PDB entry 4CB0 | X-ray diffraction, 3.30 A resolution | chains A and B

Chain A (and B):
Molecule: Sensor protein cpxa
Organism: Escherichia coli
Notes: EC 2.7.13.3; fragment: cytoplasmic region, residues 188-457; chain B of this document is another copy of the same molecule, construct and numbering; everything in this record applies to it too
Reference sequence: P0AE82 (CPXA_ECOLI); residues 188-457 here = UniProt positions 188-457
Amino-acid sequence (298 residues; numbered 160 to 457; the number before each row is that of its first residue):
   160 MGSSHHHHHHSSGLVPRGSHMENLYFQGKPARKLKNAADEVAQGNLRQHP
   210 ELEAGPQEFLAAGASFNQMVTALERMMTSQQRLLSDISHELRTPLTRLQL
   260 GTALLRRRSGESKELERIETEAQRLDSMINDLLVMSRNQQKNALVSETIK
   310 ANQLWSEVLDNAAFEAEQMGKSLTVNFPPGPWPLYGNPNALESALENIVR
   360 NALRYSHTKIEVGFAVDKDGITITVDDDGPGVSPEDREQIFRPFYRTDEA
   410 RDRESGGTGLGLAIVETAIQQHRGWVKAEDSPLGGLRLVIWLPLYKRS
Disordered / not traced: 160-215, 456-457 (chain B: 160-220, 294-304, 413-416, 456-457)
Construct notes: expression tag (160-187)
Modified / non-standard residues: Mse160, Mse180 (selenomethionine); Mse228, Mse235, Mse236, Mse287, Mse294, Mse328 (selenomethionine; parent Met)
Curated features (UniProtKB/Swiss-Prot):
  - active site: His248 (Nucleophile)
  - binding site (ATP): His248 to Arg251, Arg359 to Tyr364, Asp386, Arg405, Thr406, Gly416 to Leu421
  - modified residue: His248 (Phosphohistidine)
Small-molecule neighbours: ATP (adenosine-5'-triphosphate): Asn356, Asn360, Ala361, Arg363, Tyr364, Asp386, Pro389, Gly390, Val391, Ile399, Tyr404, Arg405, Thr406, Ala409, Gly416, Thr417, Gly418, Leu419, Gly420, Leu421, Ala422, Leu445
Reported in the primary citation:
  - binding site for ATP: His248, Arg251
  - mutagenesis - N204Y, G222D, G222R, N356Y: decreased signaling
  - mutagenesis - M228V: abolished signaling
  - mutagenesis - M228V: decreased catalytic activity on CpxR
  - mutagenesis - A197V: unchanged signaling

How chain A and chain B interact:
Contacting residue pairs (94; chain A residue first):
  Glu217(A) - Mse236(B)
  Phe218(A) - Mse236(B)
  Leu232(A) - Mse235(B)  hydrophobic
  Mse235(A) - Mse236(B)
  Mse236(A) - Gln239(B)
  Gln239(A) - Gln239(B)
  Gln239(A) - Gln240(B)
  Gln239(A) - Leu243(B)
  Gln240(A) - Gln239(B)
  Leu243(A) - Leu243(B)  hydrophobic
  Leu243(A) - Leu291(B)  hydrophobic
  Ser244(A) - Leu419(B)
  Asp245(A) - Ile423(B)
  Ile246(A) - Mse287(B)
  Ile246(A) - Leu291(B)  hydrophobic
  His248(A) - Asn356(B)
  His248(A) - Thr417(B)
  His248(A) - Leu419(B)
  His248(A) - Gly420(B)
  His248(A) - Ile423(B)
  Glu249(A) - Mse287(B)
  Glu249(A) - Ser352(B)
  Glu249(A) - Asn356(B)  hydrogen bond
  Glu249(A) - Ile423(B)
  Leu250(A) - Leu284(B)
  Leu250(A) - Mse287(B)
  Leu250(A) - Ile288(B)  hydrophobic
  Thr252(A) - Glu355(B)
  Thr252(A) - Arg359(B)
  Pro253(A) - Glu280(B)
  Pro253(A) - Leu284(B)  hydrophobic
  Leu254(A) - Leu284(B)  hydrophobic
  Thr255(A) - Arg359(B)
  Arg256(A) - Arg276(B)
  Arg256(A) - Glu280(B)  salt bridge
  Arg256(A) - Arg283(B)
  Arg256(A) - Asn320(B)
  Arg256(A) - Glu355(B)  salt bridge
  Leu257(A) - Leu257(B)  hydrophobic
  Leu257(A) - Ile277(B)
  Leu257(A) - Glu280(B)
  Leu257(A) - Ala281(B)
  Leu259(A) - Glu324(B)
  Leu259(A) - Gln327(B)
  Gly260(A) - Glu273(B)
  Gly260(A) - Ile277(B)
  Thr261(A) - Ile277(B)
  Leu263(A) - Glu273(B)
  Leu263(A) - Gln327(B)
  Leu264(A) - Leu264(B)  hydrophobic
  Leu264(A) - Ser271(B)
  Leu264(A) - Glu273(B)
  Arg267(A) - Glu273(B)  salt bridge
  Ser271(A) - Leu264(B)
  Ser271(A) - Arg267(B)
  Glu273(A) - Gly260(B)
  Glu273(A) - Leu263(B)
  Glu273(A) - Leu264(B)
  Glu273(A) - Arg267(B)  salt bridge
  Arg276(A) - Arg256(B)
  Ile277(A) - Leu257(B)
  Ile277(A) - Gly260(B)
  Ile277(A) - Thr261(B)
  Ile277(A) - Leu264(B)  hydrophobic
  Glu280(A) - Pro253(B)
  Glu280(A) - Arg256(B)  salt bridge
  Glu280(A) - Leu257(B)
  Ala281(A) - Leu257(B)
  Arg283(A) - Arg256(B)
  Leu284(A) - Leu250(B)
  Leu284(A) - Pro253(B)  hydrophobic
  Leu284(A) - Leu254(B)  hydrophobic
  Mse287(A) - Glu249(B)
  Mse287(A) - Leu250(B)
  Leu291(A) - Ile246(B)  hydrophobic
  Leu291(A) - Leu250(B)  hydrophobic
  Leu292(A) - Thr417(B)
  Arg296(A) - Phe403(B)
  Gln299(A) - Phe403(B)
  Asp378(A) - Gly222(B)  hydrogen bond (side chain-backbone)
  Arg401(A) - Glu249(B)  salt bridge
  Pro402(A) - Leu242(B)  hydrophobic
  Pro402(A) - Asp245(B)
  Pro402(A) - Glu249(B)
  Phe403(A) - Ile246(B)  hydrophobic
  Phe403(A) - Glu249(B)
  Thr426(A) - Ser238(B)
  Thr426(A) - Leu242(B)
  Gln429(A) - Arg234(B)
  Gln429(A) - Mse235(B)
  Gln429(A) - Arg241(B)  hydrogen bond
  Gln430(A) - Mse235(B)
  Gln430(A) - Ser238(B)  hydrogen bond
  Gln430(A) - Gln239(B)  hydrogen bond
Interface residues without a listed pair, chain A (55 interface residues in all): Mse228, Leu242, Arg251, Leu274, Ile288, Ser295, Gln298, Ala422, Arg432
Interface residues without a listed pair, chain B (51 interface residues in all): Ala221, Leu232, Asp290, Phe323, Arg410

In short:
Chain A and chain B form an interface of 55 and 51 residues respectively, with 5 hydrogen bonds and 6 salt
bridges. Polar pairs include Arg256(A)-Glu280(B), Arg256(A)-Glu355(B) and Arg267(A)-Glu273(B). From the paper:
a binding site for ATP at His248(A) and Arg251(A); N204Y, G222D and G222R of chain A, among others, reduce
signaling; 6 substitutions were tested in all.
Chain A and chain B are both Sensor protein cpxa (Escherichia coli); the structure, Crystal structure of
CpxAHDC in complex with ATP (hexagonal form), was determined by X-ray diffraction (same publication as 4BIU,
4BIV, 4BIW and 4BIY).
